PDB entry 5BTF | X-ray diffraction, 2.61 A resolution | chains B and E of the 8 polymer chains in the assembly

== Chain B ==
Name: DNA gyrase subunit B
Source organism: Mycobacterium tuberculosis (strain ATCC 25618 / H37Rv)
Notes: EC 5.99.1.3; fragment: GyrB 426-675 with N-terminal SNA tag
UniProtKB: P9WG45 (GYRB_MYCTU); residue numbers follow UniProt; this construct covers 426-675
Sequence (253 residues; each row starts with the number of its first residue):
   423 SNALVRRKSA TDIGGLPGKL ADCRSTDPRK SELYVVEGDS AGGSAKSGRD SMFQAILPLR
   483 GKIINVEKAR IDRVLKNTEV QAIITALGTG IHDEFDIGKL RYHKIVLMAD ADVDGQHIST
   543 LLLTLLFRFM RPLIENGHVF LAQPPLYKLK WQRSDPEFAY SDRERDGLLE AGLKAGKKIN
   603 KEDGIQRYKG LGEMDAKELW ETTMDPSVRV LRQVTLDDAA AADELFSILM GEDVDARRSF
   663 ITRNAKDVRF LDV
Not modelled in the structure: 423-424, 431-436
Construct notes: expression tag (423-425)
Swiss-Prot annotation at these positions:
  - binding site (Mg(2+)): Glu459, Asp532, Asp534
  - site (Interaction with DNA): Lys484, Asn487
  - mutagenesis: Asp472 (D472H: No supercoiling activity), Arg482 (R482K: Increased susceptibility to fluoroquinolones, half supercoiling activity, no fluoroquinolone-induced DNA cleavage (makes sequence more like E.coli)), Asn499 (N499D: 17-fold increased resistance to fluoroquinolones, slightly increased DNA cleavage in absence of drugs), Asp577 (D577A: 37% supercoiling, 54% decatenation, 126% DNA cleavage in presence of norfloxacin; D577R: <2% supercoiling, 4% decatenation), Glu620 to Asp627 (<3% supercoiling, 18% decatenation, 75% DNA cleavage in presence of norfloxacin), Glu620 (E620A: 15% supercoiling, 19% decatenation, 143% DNA cleavage in presence of norfloxacin; E620R: 10% supercoiling, 7% decatenation), Glu623 (E623A: 18% supercoiling, 11% decatenation, 131% DNA cleavage in presence of norfloxacin; E623R: <2% supercoiling, 2% decatenation), Asp627 (D627A: 13% supercoiling, 10% decatenation, 42% DNA cleavage in presence of norfloxacin; D627R: <2% supercoiling, 3% decatenation)
Ion coordination: Mg2+: Asp532, Asp534
Residues lining bound ligands: Gatifloxacin (GFN; 1-cyclopropyl-6-fluoro-8-methoxy-7-[(3S)-3-methylpiperazin-1-yl]-4-oxo-1,4-dihydroquinoline-3-carboxylic acid): Arg482, Gly483, Thr500, Glu501

== Chain E ==
Molecule: DNA substrate 24-mer GGTCATGAATGACTATGCACGTAA
Source organism: synthetic construct
Sequence (24 nucleotides; each row starts with the number of its first residue):
     1 GGTCATGAAT GACTATGCAC GTAA
Not modelled in the structure: 1-2, 24

== Chain B / chain E interface ==
Pairs across the interface (7; chain B residue first):
  Glu459(B) - DT10(E)  phosphate contact
  Asp461(B) - DA12(E)  sugar contact
  Gly483(B) - DT10(E)  base contact
  Lys484(B) - DT10(E)  base contact
  Arg492(B) - DT3(E)  salt bridge to the phosphate
  Asp536(B) - DT10(E)  sugar contact
  Ile540(B) - DT10(E)  phosphate contact
Other interface residues (no listed pair), chain E (5 interface residues in all): DA9, DG11

== Overview ==
7 residues of chain B and 5 residues of chain E are in contact; the contacts include 1 salt bridge. The
salt-bridged pair is Arg492(B)-DT3(E). Ligands of chain B: Gatifloxacin. Curated annotation (UniProt) lists 3
Mg2+-binding residues and 12 mutagenesis sites on chain B.
Chain B is DNA gyrase subunit B (Mycobacterium tuberculosis (strain ATCC 25618 / H37Rv)) and chain E is DNA
substrate 24-mer GGTCATGAATGACTATGCACGTAA (synthetic construct); the structure, Crystal structure of a
topoisomerase II complex, was determined by X-ray diffraction (same publication as 5BS8, 5BTA, 5BTC, 5BTD,
5BTG, 5BTI, 5BTL and 5BTN).
